8RKT - chains 3 and C of the 6 polymer chains in the assembly; structure by electron microscopy, 2.35 A resolution.

== Chain 3 ==
Molecule: Target strand - LE
Sequence (133 nucleotides; numbered 1 to 133; the number before each row is that of its first residue):
     1 AATTAAATAG TCACAATGAC ATTAATCTGT CACCGACGAC AGATAATTTG TCACTGTACA
    61 CTACGCCTTT TGTGGAGATG TCTAATATCT ACGTTTTAAC AGTGGCCTTA TTAAATGACT
   121 TCTCAACCTT CAC
Not modelled in the structure: 1-101

== Chain C ==
Molecule: TniQ
From: Scytonema hofmannii
Reference sequence: A0A8J0PCL5 (A0A8J0PCL5_9CYAN); numbering as in UniProt (aligned over 1-167)
Chain sequence (179 residues; numbered 1 to 179; the number before each row is that of its first residue):
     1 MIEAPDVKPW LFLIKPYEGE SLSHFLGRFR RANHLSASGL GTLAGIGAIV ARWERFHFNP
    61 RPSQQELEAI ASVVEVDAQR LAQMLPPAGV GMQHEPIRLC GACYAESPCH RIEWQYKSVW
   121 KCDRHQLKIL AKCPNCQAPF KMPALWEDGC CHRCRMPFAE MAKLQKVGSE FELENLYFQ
Not modelled in the structure: 1-2, 167-179
Construct notes: expression tag (168-179)
Metal / ion sites: Zn2+ site 1: Cys-100, Cys-103, Cys-122, His-125; Zn2+ site 2: Cys-133, Cys-136, Cys-151, Cys-154

== Chain 3 / chain C interface ==
Residue-residue contacts (10; chain 3 residue first):
  DG105(3) with Ser-36(C), sugar contact; Ser-38(C), sugar contact
  DC106(3) with Ser-36(C), phosphate contact; Ala-37(C), hydrogen bond to the phosphate; Ser-38(C), hydrogen bond to the phosphate
  DC107(3) with Arg-55(C), salt bridge to the phosphate
  DT108(3) with Arg-52(C), phosphate contact; His-57(C), stacking on the base
  DT109(3) with Arg-52(C), sugar contact; Asn-59(C), hydrogen bond to the base
Interface residues without a listed pair, chain 3 (6 interface residues in all): DA110
Interface residues without a listed pair, chain C (10 interface residues in all): Gly-39, Ala-48, Pro-60

== Summary ==
The interface between chain 3 and chain C involves 6 residues on one side and 10 on the other; the contacts
include 3 hydrogen bonds, 1 salt bridge and 1 aromatic stacking contact. Polar pairs include
DT109(3)/Asn-59(C), DC106(3)/Ala-37(C) and DC106(3)/Ser-38(C).
Here chain 3 is Target strand - LE and chain C is TniQ (Scytonema hofmannii). Entry 8RKT (Conformational
Landscape of the Type V-K CRISPR-associated TransposonIntegration Assembly CAST V-K Cas12k domain
local-refinement map) was determined by electron microscopy (same publication as 8RDU, 8RKU, 8RKV, 8AXA and
8AXB).
